Entry 6DFX (X-ray diffraction, 2.03 A resolution); this record covers chains B and H of the 4 polymer chains in the assembly.

Chain B:
Name: MHC class II antigen
Source organism: Homo sapiens
UniProtKB: U3PYM0 (U3PYM0_HUMAN); residues 3-191 here correspond to UniProt positions 35-223 (UniProt number = residue number + 32)
Amino-acid sequence (221 residues; row label = number of the first residue in the row; note: 4 numbers in that range are skipped by the numbering (no residue carries them; nothing is unmodelled there); numbers below 1 keep their minus sign (Val-27 is residue -27)):
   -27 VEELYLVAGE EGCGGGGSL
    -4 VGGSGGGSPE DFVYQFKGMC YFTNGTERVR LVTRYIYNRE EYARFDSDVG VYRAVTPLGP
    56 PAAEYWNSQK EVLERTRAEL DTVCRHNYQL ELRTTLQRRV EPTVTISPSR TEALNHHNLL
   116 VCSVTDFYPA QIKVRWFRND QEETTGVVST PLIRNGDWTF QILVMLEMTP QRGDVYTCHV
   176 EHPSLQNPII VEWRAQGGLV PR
Not modelled in the structure: -4 to 1, 106-113, 191-197
Sequence notes: expression tag (-27 to -9, -4 to 2, 192-197)
Disulfide bonds: Cys15-Cys79, Cys117-Cys173

Chain H:
Name: T1D3 beta chain
Source organism: Homo sapiens
Amino-acid sequence (238 residues; numbered 3 to 246; 6 numbers in that range are skipped by the numbering (no residue carries them; nothing is unmodelled there); the number before each row is that of its first residue):
     3 GVTQTPRYLI KTRGQQVTLS CSPISGHRSV SWYQQTPGQG LQFLFEYFSE TQRNKGNFPG
    63 RFSGRQFSNS RSEMNVSTLE LGDSALYLCA SSAGNTI
   106 YFGEGSWLTV VEDLKNVFPP EVAVFEPSEA EISHTQKATL VCLATGFYPD HVELSWWVNG
   166 KEVHSGVCTD PQPLKEQPAL NDSRYCLSSR LRVSATFWQN PRNHFRCQVQ FYGLSENDEW
   226 TQDRAKPVTQ IVSAEAWGRA D
Not modelled in the structure: 246
Disulfide bonds: Cys23-Cys91, Cys147-Cys212

Interface between chain B and chain H:
Contacting residue pairs - 9 pairs, chain B then chain H:
  Glu-18(B) - Arg30(H)  salt bridge
  Glu-18(B) - Phe50(H)
  Glu-17(B) - Arg30(H)
  Gly-16(B) - Arg30(H)
  Tyr60(B) - Arg30(H)  hydrogen bond
  Glu66(B) - Gly96(H)
  Glu66(B) - Asn97(H)  hydrogen bond (side chain-backbone)
  Glu66(B) - Thr98(H)  hydrogen bond
  Arg70(B) - Asn97(H)
Interface residues without a listed pair, chain B (9 interface residues in all): Cys-15, Gln64, Val67
Interface residues without a listed pair, chain H (7 interface residues in all): Gly28, Ala95

Summary:
9 residues of chain B and 7 residues of chain H are in contact; the contacts include 3 hydrogen bonds and 1
salt bridge. Polar pairs include Glu-18(B)-Arg30(H), Tyr60(B)-Arg30(H) and Glu66(B)-Asn97(H).
Here chain B is MHC class II antigen and chain H is T1D3 beta chain, both from Homo sapiens. Entry 6DFX (human
diabetogenic TCR T1D3 in complex with DQ8-p8E9E peptide) was determined by X-ray diffraction (same publication
as 6DFQ, 6DFS, 6DFV and 6DFW).
